8GY2 - chains A and C of the 3 polymer chains in the assembly; structure by electron microscopy, 2.50 A resolution.

== Chain A ==
Protein: Alcohol dehydrogenase (quinone), dehydrogenase subunit
Organism: Gluconobacter oxydans 621H
Notes: EC 1.1.5.5
UniProtKB: O05542 (ADHA_GLUOX); residues 1-757 here = UniProt positions 1-757
Amino-acid sequence (757 residues; numbered 1 to 757; the number before each row is that of its first residue):
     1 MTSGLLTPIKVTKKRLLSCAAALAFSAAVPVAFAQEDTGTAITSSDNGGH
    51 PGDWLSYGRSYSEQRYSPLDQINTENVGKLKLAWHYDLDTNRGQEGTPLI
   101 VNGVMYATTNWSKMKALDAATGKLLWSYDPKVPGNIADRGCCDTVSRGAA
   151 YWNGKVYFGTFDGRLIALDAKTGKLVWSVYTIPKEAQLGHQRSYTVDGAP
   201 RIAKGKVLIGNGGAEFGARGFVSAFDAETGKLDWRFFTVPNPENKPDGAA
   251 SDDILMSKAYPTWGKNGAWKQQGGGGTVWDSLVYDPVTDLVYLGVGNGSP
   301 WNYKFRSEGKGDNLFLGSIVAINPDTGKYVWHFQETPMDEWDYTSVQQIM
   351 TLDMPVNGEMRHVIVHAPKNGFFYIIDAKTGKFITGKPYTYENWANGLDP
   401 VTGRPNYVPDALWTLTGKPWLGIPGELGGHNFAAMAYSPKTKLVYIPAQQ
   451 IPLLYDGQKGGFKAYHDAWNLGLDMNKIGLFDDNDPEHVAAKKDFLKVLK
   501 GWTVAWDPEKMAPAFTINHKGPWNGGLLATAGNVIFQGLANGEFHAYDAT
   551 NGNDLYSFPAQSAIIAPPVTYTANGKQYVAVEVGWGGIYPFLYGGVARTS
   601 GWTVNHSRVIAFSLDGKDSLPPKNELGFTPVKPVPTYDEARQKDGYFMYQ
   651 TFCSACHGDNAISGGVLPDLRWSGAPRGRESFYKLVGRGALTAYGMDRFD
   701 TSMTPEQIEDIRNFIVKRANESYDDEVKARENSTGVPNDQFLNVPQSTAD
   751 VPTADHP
Disordered / not traced: 1-34
Swiss-Prot annotation at these positions:
  - active site: Asp342 (Proton acceptor)
  - binding site (pyrroloquinoline quinone): Glu95, Arg147, Thr277, Lys369, Ile588
  - binding site (Ca(2+)): Glu215, Asn297, Asp342
  - binding site (heme c): Cys653, Cys656, His657, Met696
  - modified residue: Gln35 (Pyrrolidone carboxylic acid)
Disulfides: Cys141-Cys142
Glycans and other covalent adducts: heme c (HEC) linked to Cys653, Cys656
Bound ions: Ca2+: Glu215, Asn297, Asp342 (together with pyrroloquinoline quinone); heme c Fe near His657 (its only coordinating residue here)
Residues lining bound ligands:
  - heme c (HEC): Arg92, Ala137, Asp138, Phe652, His657, Leu667, Pro668, Leu670, Ser673, Gly674, Ala675, Phe682, Leu685, Val686, Leu691, Tyr694, Gly695, Met696, Phe699, Met703, Ile711, Ile715
  - pyrroloquinoline quinone (PQQ): Glu95, Cys141, Cys142, Arg147, Asp197, Gly212, Gly213, Ala214, Glu215, Thr277, Trp279, Asn297, Asp342, Lys369, Glu426, Leu427, Asn431, Phe432, Trp523, Ile588

== Chain C ==
Protein: Small subunit of alcohol dehydrogenase
Organism: Gluconobacter oxydans
Notes: EC 1.1.5.5
UniProtKB: O05544 (ADHS_GLUOX); residues 1-133 here = UniProt positions 1-133
Amino-acid sequence (133 residues; numbered 1 to 133; the number before each row is that of its first residue):
     1 MFRRIVPVLGLALGLGLASQAAMAQEQSPPPPPAVQGTPGKDFTGVSPAN
    51 LAGIMNYCVEQQYVSYDEGNPVLYGLSEKYKATEQTVGNFDYALGTAGYF
   101 DSNGKRFYLVAYTNEDDRRAACHAAVKAAQPML
Disordered / not traced: 1-25
Swiss-Prot annotation at these positions:
  - modified residue: Gln25 (Pyrrolidone carboxylic acid)
Disulfides: Cys58-Cys122

== How chain A and chain C interact ==
Pairs across the interface (66):
  Pro261(A) - Tyr66(C)
  Thr262(A) - Tyr66(C)
  Gly264(A) - Tyr74(C)  hydrogen bond (backbone-side chain)
  Lys265(A) - Tyr74(C)  hydrogen bond (backbone-side chain)
  Lys304(A) - Thr83(C)  hydrogen bond (side chain-backbone)
  Lys304(A) - Gln85(C)
  Lys304(A) - Val87(C)  hydrogen bond (side chain-backbone)
  Phe305(A) - Gln85(C)
  Glu308(A) - Tyr74(C)
  Glu308(A) - Thr83(C)
  Gly309(A) - Asn56(C)
  Gly309(A) - Tyr92(C)  hydrogen bond (backbone-side chain)
  Lys310(A) - Asn56(C)
  Lys310(A) - Leu73(C)
  Lys310(A) - Tyr74(C)
  Lys310(A) - Ser77(C)  hydrogen bond
  Lys310(A) - Thr83(C)
  Lys310(A) - Tyr92(C)
  Gly311(A) - Asn56(C)  hydrogen bond (backbone-side chain)
  Gly311(A) - Glu60(C)
  Asp312(A) - Glu60(C)  hydrogen bond (backbone-side chain)
  Met338(A) - Glu60(C)
  Met338(A) - Thr96(C)
  Met354(A) - Pro29(C)  hydrophobic
  Asn357(A) - Glu26(C)
  Asn357(A) - Ser28(C)
  Thr385(A) - Pro29(C)
  Thr385(A) - Pro30(C)  hydrogen bond (side chain-backbone)
  Thr385(A) - Pro31(C)
  Thr385(A) - Pro32(C)
  Gly386(A) - Pro32(C)
  Lys387(A) - Pro30(C)
  Lys387(A) - Pro31(C)
  Leu398(A) - Pro32(C)
  Asp399(A) - Val110(C)
  Asp399(A) - Arg118(C)  salt bridge
  Pro400(A) - Pro32(C)
  Val401(A) - Thr113(C)
  Val401(A) - Arg118(C)
  Thr402(A) - Gln61(C)  hydrogen bond
  Thr402(A) - Tyr63(C)
  Thr402(A) - Glu115(C)
  Arg404(A) - Tyr57(C)
  Arg404(A) - Glu60(C)  salt bridge
  Arg404(A) - Gln61(C)
  Asn406(A) - Tyr108(C)
  Asn406(A) - Val110(C)
  Tyr407(A) - Ala97(C)
  Pro409(A) - Phe90(C)  hydrophobic
  Pro409(A) - Ala93(C)
  Pro409(A) - Leu94(C)  hydrophobic
  Leu412(A) - Ala93(C)  hydrophobic
  Leu415(A) - Gly88(C)
  Leu415(A) - Asn89(C)
  Leu415(A) - Tyr92(C)  hydrophobic
  Leu415(A) - Ala93(C)  hydrophobic
  Leu415(A) - Thr96(C)
  Thr416(A) - Gly88(C)
  Thr416(A) - Phe90(C)
  Thr416(A) - Ala93(C)
  Pro508(A) - Pro29(C)
  Glu509(A) - Pro29(C)
  Glu509(A) - Pro30(C)
  Lys510(A) - Pro30(C)
  Met511(A) - Pro29(C)  hydrophobic
  Met511(A) - Pro30(C)
Also at the interface, not in a pair above, chain A (44 interface residues in all): Tyr303, Pro355, Val356, Ile375, Phe383, Asn396, Asp410, Gly417, Lys418, Gly460, Gly461
Also at the interface, not in a pair above, chain C (35 interface residues in all): Pro33, Val35, Thr86, Tyr99

== In short ==
Chain A and chain C form an interface of 44 and 35 residues respectively; the contacts include 10 hydrogen
bonds and 2 salt bridges. Among the polar pairs are Asp399(A)-Arg118(C), Arg404(A)-Glu60(C) and
Gly264(A)-Tyr74(C). Ligands of chain A: pyrroloquinoline quinone.
Chain A is Alcohol dehydrogenase (quinone), dehydrogenase subunit (Gluconobacter oxydans 621H) and chain C is
Small subunit of alcohol dehydrogenase (Gluconobacter oxydans); the structure, Cryo-EM Structure of
Membrane-Bound Alcohol Dehydrogenase from Gluconobacter oxydans, was determined by electron microscopy (same
publication as 8GY3).
